PDB entry 1F4P | X-ray diffraction, 1.30 A resolution | chain A

[Chain A]
Molecule: Flavodoxin
Organism: Desulfovibrio vulgaris
Reference sequence: P00323 (FLAV_DESVH); residue numbers follow UniProt; this construct covers 2-148
Amino-acid sequence (147 residues; numbered 2 to 148; the number before each row is that of its first residue):
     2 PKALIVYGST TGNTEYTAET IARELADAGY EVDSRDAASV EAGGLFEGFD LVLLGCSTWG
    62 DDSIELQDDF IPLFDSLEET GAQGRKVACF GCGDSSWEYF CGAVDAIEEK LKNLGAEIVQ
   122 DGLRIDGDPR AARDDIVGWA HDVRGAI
Sequence notes: engineered mutation Trp98 (Tyr in P00323)
Ligand contacts: FMN (flavin mononucleotide): Gly9, Ser10, Thr11, Thr12, Gly13, Asn14, Thr15, Glu16, Ser58, Thr59, Trp60, Gly61, Cys93, Gly94, Asp95, Trp98, Tyr100, Phe101, Cys102

[Summary]
Ligands of chain A: flavin mononucleotide.
Chain A is Flavodoxin (Desulfovibrio vulgaris); the structure, Y98W flavodoxin mutant 1.5A (D. vulgaris), was
determined by X-ray diffraction (same publication as 1I1O).
